Entry 1KU7 (X-ray diffraction, 2.40 A resolution); this record covers chains C and A of the 4 polymer chains in the assembly.

[Chain C]
Molecule: 11-nt DNA strand
Sequence (11 nucleotides; numbered 13 to 23; the number before each row is that of its first residue):
    13 CCTTTGTCAAG

[Chain A]
Name: sigma factor sigA
Source organism: Thermus aquaticus
Notes: fragment: region 4 (residues 366-438)
UniProt: Q9EZJ8 (Q9EZJ8_THEAQ); residues 366-438 here = UniProt positions 366-438
Sequence (73 residues; numbered 366 to 438; the number before each row is that of its first residue):
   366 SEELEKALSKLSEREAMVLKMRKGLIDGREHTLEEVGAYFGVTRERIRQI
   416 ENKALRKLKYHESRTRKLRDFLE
Construct notes: engineered mutation Met386 (Leu in Q9EZJ8)

[Chain C / chain A interface]
Contacting residue pairs (12):
  DT17(C) with Thr397(A), phosphate contact; Arg409(A), base contact
  DG18(C) with Arg387(A), salt bridge to the phosphate; Thr397(A), phosphate contact; Leu398(A), hydrogen bond to the phosphate; Arg409(A), hydrogen bond to the base
  DT19(C) with Arg409(A), base contact; Glu410(A), base contact; Arg413(A), sugar contact
  DC20(C) with Glu410(A), hydrogen bond to the base; Arg413(A), salt bridge to the phosphate
  DA21(C) with Glu410(A), base contact
Other interface residues (no listed pair), chain C (6 interface residues in all): DA22
Other interface residues (no listed pair), chain A (8 interface residues in all): Glu399, Gln414

[Overview]
Chain C and chain A form an interface of 6 and 8 residues respectively; the contacts include 3 hydrogen bonds
and 2 salt bridges. Among the polar pairs are DG18(C)-Arg409(A), DC20(C)-Glu410(A) and DG18(C)-Leu398(A).
Chain C is an 11-nt DNA strand and chain A is sigma factor sigA (Thermus aquaticus); the structure, Crystal
Structure of Thermus aquatics RNA Polymerase SigmaA Subunit Region 4 Bound to-35 Element DNA, was determined
by X-ray diffraction (same publication as 1KU3).
